PDB entry 8VHC | X-ray diffraction, 2.44 A resolution | chains A and B

Chain A (and B):
Name: Isocitrate dehydrogenase [NADP] cytoplasmic
From: Homo sapiens
Notes: EC 1.1.1.42; chain B of this document is another copy of the same molecule, construct and numbering; everything in this record applies to it too
UniProtKB: O75874 (IDHC_HUMAN); residues 1-414 here = UniProt positions 1-414
Amino-acid sequence (430 residues; numbered -15 to 414; the number before each row is that of its first residue; numbers below 1 keep their minus sign (His-15 is residue -15)):
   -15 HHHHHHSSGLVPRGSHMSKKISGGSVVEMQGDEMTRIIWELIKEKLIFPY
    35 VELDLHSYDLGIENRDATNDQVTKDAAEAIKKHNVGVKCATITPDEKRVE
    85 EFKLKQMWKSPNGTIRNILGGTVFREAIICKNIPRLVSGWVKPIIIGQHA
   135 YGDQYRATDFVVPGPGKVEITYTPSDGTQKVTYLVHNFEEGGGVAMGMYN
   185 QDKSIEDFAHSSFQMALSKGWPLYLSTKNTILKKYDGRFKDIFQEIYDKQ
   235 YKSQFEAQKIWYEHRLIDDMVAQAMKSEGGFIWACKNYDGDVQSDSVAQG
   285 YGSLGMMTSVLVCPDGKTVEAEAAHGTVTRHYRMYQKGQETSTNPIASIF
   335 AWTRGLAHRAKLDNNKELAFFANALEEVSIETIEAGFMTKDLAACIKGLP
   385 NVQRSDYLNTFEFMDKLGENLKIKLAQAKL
Not modelled in the structure: -15 to 3, 136-138, 273-282 (chain B: -15 to 2, 135-138, 272-283)
Construct notes: expression tag (-15 to 0); engineered mutation Gln132 (Arg in O75874)
Ligand contacts: NADPH (NDP; NADPH dihydro-nicotinamide-adenine-dinucleotide phosphate): Lys72, Ala74, Thr75, Ile76, Thr77, Arg82, Asn96, Leu288, Gly289, Glu306, Ala307, His309, Gly310, Thr311, Val312, Thr313, Arg314, His315, Ser326, Thr327, Asn328, Asp375
Swiss-Prot annotation at these positions:
  - binding site (NADP(+)): Thr75 to Thr77, Arg82, Lys260, Gly310 to His315, Asn328
  - binding site (substrate): Thr77, Ser94 to Arg100, Arg109, Lys212
  - binding site (Mn(2+)): Asp252, Asp275, Asp279
  - site (Critical for catalysis): Tyr139, Lys212
  - modified residue: Ser2 (N-acetylserine), Tyr42 (Phosphotyrosine), Lys81 (N6-acetyllysine), Lys126 (N6-succinyllysine), Lys224 (N6-acetyllysine), Lys233 (N6-acetyllysine), Lys243 (N6-acetyllysine), Lys321 (N6-acetyllysine), Ser389 (Phosphoserine), Lys400 (N6-succinyllysine)
What the authors report for this chain:
  - catalytic residues: Tyr139, Lys212 (citing earlier work)
  - mutagenesis - R132Q (2-fold): increased binding to NADPH
  - conformationally variable residues (loop rearrangement): Ala111 to Val121

Interface between chain A and chain B:
Residue-residue contacts (112):
  Leu120(A) - Leu120(B)  hydrophobic
  Tyr139(A) - Ile215(B)  hydrophobic
  Tyr139(A) - Leu216(B)  hydrophobic
  Thr142(A) - Tyr167(B)
  Thr142(A) - Leu168(B)  hydrogen bond (side chain-backbone)
  Thr142(A) - Val169(B)
  Asp143(A) - Leu216(B)
  Asp143(A) - Lys217(B)
  Asp143(A) - Lys218(B)  hydrogen bond (side chain-backbone)
  Asp143(A) - Tyr219(B)  hydrogen bond (side chain-backbone)
  Phe144(A) - Ile154(B)  hydrophobic
  Phe144(A) - Tyr167(B)  hydrophobic
  Phe144(A) - Lys218(B)
  Val145(A) - Lys218(B)
  Val145(A) - Arg222(B)
  Val146(A) - Tyr156(B)  hydrophobic
  Pro147(A) - Tyr156(B)
  Gly148(A) - Tyr156(B)  hydrogen bond (backbone-side chain)
  Pro149(A) - Tyr156(B)  hydrogen bond (backbone-side chain)
  Pro149(A) - Pro158(B)
  Pro149(A) - Ser159(B)  hydrogen bond (backbone-backbone)
  Gly150(A) - Tyr156(B)
  Gly150(A) - Thr157(B)
  Gly150(A) - Ser159(B)
  Lys151(A) - Thr155(B)
  Lys151(A) - Tyr156(B)
  Lys151(A) - Thr157(B)  hydrogen bond (backbone-backbone)
  Val152(A) - Thr155(B)
  Val152(A) - Tyr156(B)  hydrophobic
  Glu153(A) - Glu153(B)
  Glu153(A) - Ile154(B)
  Glu153(A) - Thr155(B)  hydrogen bond (backbone-backbone)
  Ile154(A) - Phe144(B)  hydrophobic
  Ile154(A) - Val152(B)  hydrophobic
  Ile154(A) - Glu153(B)
  Ile154(A) - Met180(B)
  Ile154(A) - Gly181(B)
  Thr155(A) - Lys151(B)
  Thr155(A) - Val152(B)
  Thr155(A) - Glu153(B)  hydrogen bond (backbone-backbone)
  Tyr156(A) - Phe144(B)  hydrophobic
  Tyr156(A) - Val146(B)  hydrophobic
  Tyr156(A) - Pro147(B)
  Tyr156(A) - Gly148(B)  hydrogen bond (side chain-backbone)
  Tyr156(A) - Pro149(B)  hydrogen bond (side chain-backbone)
  Tyr156(A) - Gly150(B)
  Tyr156(A) - Lys151(B)
  Thr157(A) - Gly150(B)
  Thr157(A) - Lys151(B)  hydrogen bond (backbone-backbone)
  Pro158(A) - Pro149(B)
  Pro158(A) - Gly150(B)
  Ser159(A) - Pro149(B)  hydrogen bond (backbone-backbone)
  Ser159(A) - Gly150(B)  hydrogen bond (side chain-backbone)
  Tyr167(A) - Thr142(B)
  Tyr167(A) - Phe144(B)  hydrophobic
  Leu168(A) - Thr142(B)
  Val169(A) - Met182(B)
  Val169(A) - Tyr183(B)
  His170(A) - Tyr183(B)  hydrogen bond
  His170(A) - Gln185(B)  hydrogen bond
  Phe172(A) - Tyr183(B)  hydrophobic
  Phe172(A) - Asn184(B)
  Phe172(A) - Gln185(B)
  Gly176(A) - Gln185(B)
  Gly176(A) - Asp186(B)  hydrogen bond (backbone-backbone)
  Gly177(A) - Asn184(B)
  Gly177(A) - Asp186(B)
  Gly177(A) - Arg222(B)
  Val178(A) - Tyr183(B)
  Val178(A) - Asn184(B)  hydrogen bond (backbone-backbone)
  Val178(A) - Lys218(B)
  Val178(A) - Tyr219(B)  hydrophobic
  Val178(A) - Arg222(B)
  Ala179(A) - Met182(B)
  Ala179(A) - Tyr219(B)  hydrophobic
  Met180(A) - Ile154(B)
  Met180(A) - Gly181(B)
  Met180(A) - Met182(B)  hydrogen bond (backbone-backbone)
  Met180(A) - Leu216(B)  hydrophobic
  Met180(A) - Tyr219(B)  hydrophobic
  Gly181(A) - Val169(B)
  Gly181(A) - Met180(B)
  Met182(A) - Val169(B)
  Met182(A) - Ala179(B)
  Met182(A) - Met180(B)  hydrogen bond (backbone-backbone)
  Tyr183(A) - Val169(B)
  Tyr183(A) - His170(B)
  Tyr183(A) - Phe172(B)  hydrophobic
  Tyr183(A) - Val178(B)
  Asn184(A) - Phe172(B)
  Asn184(A) - Gly177(B)
  Asn184(A) - Val178(B)  hydrogen bond (backbone-backbone)
  Gln185(A) - His170(B)
  Gln185(A) - Gly176(B)
  Asp186(A) - Gly176(B)  hydrogen bond (backbone-backbone)
  Asp186(A) - Gly177(B)  hydrogen bond (side chain-backbone)
  Leu216(A) - Ala141(B)  hydrophobic
  Leu216(A) - Asp143(B)
  Leu216(A) - Met180(B)  hydrophobic
  Lys217(A) - Asp143(B)
  Lys218(A) - Asp143(B)  hydrogen bond (backbone-side chain)
  Lys218(A) - Phe144(B)
  Lys218(A) - Val145(B)
  Lys218(A) - Val178(B)
  Tyr219(A) - Asp143(B)  hydrogen bond (backbone-side chain)
  Tyr219(A) - Val178(B)  hydrophobic
  Tyr219(A) - Ala179(B)
  Arg222(A) - Val145(B)
  Arg222(A) - Val146(B)
  Arg222(A) - Val178(B)
  Met259(A) - Tyr285(B)  hydrophobic
  Tyr285(A) - Leu120(B)
Interface residues without a listed pair, chain A (47 interface residues in all): Ala141, Glu173, Glu174, Ile215
Interface residues without a listed pair, chain B (44 interface residues in all): Tyr139

Overview:
Chain A and chain B form an interface of 47 and 44 residues respectively, with 25 hydrogen bonds. Among the
polar pairs are Thr142(A)-Leu168(B), Asp143(A)-Lys218(B) and Asp143(A)-Tyr219(B). Ligands of chain A: NADPH.
From the paper: catalytic residues Tyr139(A) and Lys212(A); R132Q of chain A increases binding to NADPH.
Both chains are Isocitrate dehydrogenase [NADP] cytoplasmic (Homo sapiens). Entry 8VHC (Crystal Structure of
Human IDH1 R132Q in complex with NADPH) was determined by X-ray diffraction together with 8VH9, 8VHA, 8VHB,
8VHD and 8VHE from the same study.
